PDB entry 1BM0 | X-ray diffraction, 2.50 A resolution | chain A

[Chain A]
Protein: Serum albumin
Organism: Homo sapiens
UniProt: P02768 (ALBU_HUMAN); residues 1-585 here correspond to UniProt positions 25-609 (UniProt number = residue number + 24)
Sequence (585 residues; each row starts with the number of its first residue):
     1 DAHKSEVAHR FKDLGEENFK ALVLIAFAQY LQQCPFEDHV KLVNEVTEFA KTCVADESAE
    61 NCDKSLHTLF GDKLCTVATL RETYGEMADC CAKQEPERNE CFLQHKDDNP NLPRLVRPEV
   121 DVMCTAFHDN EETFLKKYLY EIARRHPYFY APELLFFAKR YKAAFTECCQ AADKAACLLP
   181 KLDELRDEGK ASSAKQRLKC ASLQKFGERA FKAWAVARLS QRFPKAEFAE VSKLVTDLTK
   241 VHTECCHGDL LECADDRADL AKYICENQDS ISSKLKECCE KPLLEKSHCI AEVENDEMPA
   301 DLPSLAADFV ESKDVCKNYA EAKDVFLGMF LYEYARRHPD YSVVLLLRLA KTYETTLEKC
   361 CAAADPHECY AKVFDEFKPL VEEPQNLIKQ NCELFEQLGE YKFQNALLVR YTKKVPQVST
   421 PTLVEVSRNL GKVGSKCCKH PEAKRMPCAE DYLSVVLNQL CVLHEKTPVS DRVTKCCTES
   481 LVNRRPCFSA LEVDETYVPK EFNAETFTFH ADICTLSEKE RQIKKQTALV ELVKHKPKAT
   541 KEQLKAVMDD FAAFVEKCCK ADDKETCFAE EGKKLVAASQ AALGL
Unresolved in the structure: 1-4, 583-585
Swiss-Prot annotation at these positions:
  - binding site (Cu cation): H3
  - binding site (Ca(2+)): E6, D13, E244, D249, E252, D255, D259
  - binding site (Zn(2+)): H67, H247, D249
  - binding site ((4Z,15Z)-bilirubin IXalpha): K240
  - site: K4 (Not glycated), K20 (Not glycated), K41 (Not glycated), K64 (Not glycated), K73 (Not glycated), K93 (Not glycated), K106 (Not glycated), K136 (Not glycated), K159 (Not glycated), K174 (Not glycated), K181 (Not glycated), K190 (Not glycated), K195 (Not glycated), K199 (Aspirin-acetylated lysine), K205 (Not glycated), K212 (Not glycated), K240 (Not glycated), K262 (Not glycated), K274 (Not glycated), K286 (Not glycated) and 18 more in UniProt
  - modified residue: S5 (Phosphoserine), S58 (Phosphoserine), S65 (Phosphoserine), T83 (Phosphothreonine), K205 (N6-succinyllysine), S273 (Phosphoserine), S419 (Phosphoserine), T420 (Phosphothreonine), T422 (Phosphothreonine), K436 (N6-succinyllysine), S489 (Phosphoserine), K519 (N6-succinyllysine), K534 (N6-methyllysine), K564 (N6-succinyllysine)
  - glycosylation: K12 (N-linked (Glc) (glycation) lysine), K51 (N-linked (Glc) (glycation) lysine), K137 (N-linked (Glc) (glycation) lysine), K162 (N-linked (Glc) (glycation) lysine), K199 (N-linked (Glc) (glycation) lysine), K225 (N-linked (Glc) (glycation) lysine), K233 (N-linked (Glc) (glycation) lysine), K276 (N-linked (Glc) (glycation) lysine), K281 (N-linked (Glc) (glycation) lysine), K313 (N-linked (Glc) (glycation) lysine), K317 (N-linked (Glc) (glycation) lysine), N318 (N-linked (GlcNAc...) asparagine), K323 (N-linked (Glc) (glycation) lysine), K351 (N-linked (Glc) (glycation) lysine), K378 (N-linked (Glc) (glycation) lysine), K413 (N-linked (Glc) (glycation) lysine), K439 (N-linked (Glc) (glycation) lysine), K444 (N-linked (Glc) (glycation) lysine), D494 (N-linked (GlcNAc...) asparagine), K525 (N-linked (Glc) (glycation) lysine) and 4 more in UniProt
Disulfide bonds: C53-C62, C75-C91, C90-C101, C124-C169, C168-C177, C200-C246, C245-C253, C265-C279, C278-C289, C316-C361, C360-C369, C392-C438, C437-C448, C461-C477, C476-C487, C514-C559, C558-C567

[In short]
From UniProt: Cu cation-binding residue H3, 7 Ca2+-binding residues, 3 Zn2+-binding residues and
(4Z,15Z)-bilirubin IXalpha-binding residue K240.
Chain A is Serum albumin (Homo sapiens); the structure, Crystal structure of human serum albumin, was
determined by X-ray diffraction (same publication as 1AO6).
